Entry 2DWD (X-ray diffraction, 2.60 A resolution); this record covers chains A and C of the 3 polymer chains in the assembly.

Chain A:
Protein: Antibody fab heavy chain
Organism: Mus musculus
Notes: antibody fragment or engineered binder
Sequence (219 residues; numbered 1 to 219; the number before each row is that of its first residue):
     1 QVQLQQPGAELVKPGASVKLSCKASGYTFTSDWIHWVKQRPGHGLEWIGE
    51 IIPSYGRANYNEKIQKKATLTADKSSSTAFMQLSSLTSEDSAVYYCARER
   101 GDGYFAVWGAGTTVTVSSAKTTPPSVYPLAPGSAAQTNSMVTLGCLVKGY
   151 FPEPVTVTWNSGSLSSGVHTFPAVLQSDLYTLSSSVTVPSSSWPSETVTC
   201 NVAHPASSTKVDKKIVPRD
Cystine bridges: Cys22-Cys96, Cys145-Cys200

Chain C:
Protein: Voltage-gated potassium channel
Organism: Streptomyces lividans
UniProt: P0A334 (KCSA_STRLI); residues 22-124 here = UniProt positions 22-124
Sequence (103 residues; each row starts with the number of its first residue):
    22 SALHWRAAGAATVLLVIVLLAGSYLAVLAERGAPGAQLITYPRALWWSVE
    72 TATTVGYGDLYPVTLWGRCVAVVVMVAGITSFGLVTAALATWFVGREQER
   122 RGH
Construct notes: engineered mutation Cys90 (Leu in P0A334)
Curated features (UniProtKB/Swiss-Prot):
  - motif: Thr75 to Asp80 (Selectivity filter)
  - mutagenesis: Glu71 (E71A: Prevents channel inactivation)
Ion coordination: thallium (I) ion site 1: Thr75, Val76; thallium (I) ion site 2 near Thr75 (its only coordinating residue here); thallium (I) ion site 3: Val76, Gly77; thallium (I) ion site 4: Gly77, Tyr78
Residues lining bound ligands:
  - nonan-1-ol (F09): Leu46, Leu49, Trp87, Val91
  - (2S)-3-hydroxy-2-(nonanoyloxy)propyl laurate (L2C): Tyr62, Pro63, Arg64, Leu66, Trp67, Val70, Leu86, Arg89, Val93
  - tetrabutylammonium ion (TBA): Ala73, Thr74, Thr75, Gly99, Ile100, Phe103

How chain A and chain C interact:
Pairs across the interface (24; chain A residue first):
  Thr30(A) - Tyr45(C)
  Ser31(A) - Tyr62(C)  hydrogen bond (backbone-side chain)
  Trp33(A) - Leu49(C)  hydrophobic
  Trp33(A) - Arg52(C)
  Trp33(A) - Tyr62(C)  hydrogen bond
  Glu50(A) - Arg52(C)  salt bridge
  Ile52(A) - Leu49(C)  hydrophobic
  Ile52(A) - Tyr62(C)
  Ser54(A) - Tyr45(C)  hydrogen bond
  Tyr55(A) - Leu49(C)  hydrophobic
  Arg57(A) - Leu49(C)
  Arg57(A) - Arg52(C)
  Asn59(A) - Arg52(C)
  Asn59(A) - Gly53(C)
  Glu62(A) - Gly53(C)
  Glu62(A) - Pro55(C)
  Glu99(A) - Arg52(C)  salt bridge
  Arg100(A) - Tyr62(C)
  Gly101(A) - Arg52(C)
  Gly101(A) - Thr61(C)
  Gly101(A) - Tyr62(C)  hydrogen bond (backbone-backbone)
  Gly101(A) - Pro63(C)
  Asp102(A) - Thr61(C)
  Gly103(A) - Thr61(C)
Other interface residues (no listed pair), chain A (16 interface residues in all): His35
Other interface residues (no listed pair), chain C (10 interface residues in all): Val48, Ala50

Summary:
16 residues of chain A and 10 residues of chain C are in contact, with 4 hydrogen bonds and 2 salt bridges.
Polar contacts include Glu50(A)-Arg52(C), Glu99(A)-Arg52(C) and Ser31(A)-Tyr62(C). Nonan-1-ol is bound between
chain A and chain C.
Chain A is Antibody fab heavy chain (Mus musculus) and chain C is Voltage-gated potassium channel
(Streptomyces lividans); the structure, crystal structure of KcsA-FAB-TBA complex in Tl+, was determined by
X-ray diffraction together with 2DWE, 2HVJ and 2HVK from the same study.
